Entry 6ERG (X-ray diffraction, 2.90 A resolution); this record covers chains B and R of the 5 polymer chains in the assembly.

== Chain B ==
Molecule: X-ray repair cross-complementing protein 5
From: Homo sapiens
Notes: EC 3.6.4.-
UniProt: P13010 (XRCC5_HUMAN); numbering as in UniProt (aligned over 2-555)
Chain sequence (572 residues; each row starts with the number of its first residue; numbers below 1 keep their minus sign (Met-16 is residue -16)):
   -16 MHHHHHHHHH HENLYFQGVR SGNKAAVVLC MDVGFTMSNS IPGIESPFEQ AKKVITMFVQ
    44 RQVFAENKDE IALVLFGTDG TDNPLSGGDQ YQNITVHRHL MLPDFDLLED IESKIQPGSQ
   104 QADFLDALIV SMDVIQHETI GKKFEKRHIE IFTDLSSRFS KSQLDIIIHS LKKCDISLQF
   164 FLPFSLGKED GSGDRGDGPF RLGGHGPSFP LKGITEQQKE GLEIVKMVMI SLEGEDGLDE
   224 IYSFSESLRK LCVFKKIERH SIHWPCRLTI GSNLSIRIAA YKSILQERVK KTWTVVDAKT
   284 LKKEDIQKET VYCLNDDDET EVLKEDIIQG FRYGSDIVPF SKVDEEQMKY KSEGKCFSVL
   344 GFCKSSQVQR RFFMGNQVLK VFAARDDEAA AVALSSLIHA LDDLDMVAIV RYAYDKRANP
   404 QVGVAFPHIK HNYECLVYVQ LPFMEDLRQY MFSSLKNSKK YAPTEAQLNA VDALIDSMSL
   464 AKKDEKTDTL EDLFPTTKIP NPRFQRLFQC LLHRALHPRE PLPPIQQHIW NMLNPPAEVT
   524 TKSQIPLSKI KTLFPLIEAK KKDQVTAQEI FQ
Not modelled in the structure: 171-194, 298-301, 543-555
Differences from the reference sequence: initiating methionine (-16); expression tag (-15 to 1)
Curated features (UniProtKB/Swiss-Prot):
  - region: Leu138 to Leu165 (Leucine-zipper)
  - modified residue: Lys144 (N6-acetyllysine), Ser255 (Phosphoserine), Ser258 (Phosphoserine), Lys265 (N6-acetyllysine), Ser318 (Phosphoserine), Lys332 (N6-acetyllysine), Thr535 (Phosphothreonine)
  - cross-link (Glycyl lysine isopeptide (Lys-Gly)): Lys195 (interchain with G-Cter in SUMO2), Lys532 (interchain with G-Cter in SUMO2), Lys534 (interchain with G-Cter in SUMO2)
From the paper describing this entry:
  - mutagenesis - I112R: unchanged co-localization with Non-homologous end-joining factor 1
  - mutagenesis - I112R/E133M, E133M, Q162E: decreased co-localization with Non-homologous end-joining factor 1
  - mutagenesis - I112R/E133M: decreased localization to XLF
  - mutagenesis - I112R: decreased localization
  - mutagenesis - E133M, Q162E: unchanged localization
  - mutagenesis - I112R/E133M: decreased localization to XRCC4
  - mutagenesis - I112R: decreased binding to A-KBM
  - mutagenesis - I112R: unchanged binding to X-KBM
  - mutagenesis - E133M, Q162E: decreased binding to X-KBM
  - mutagenesis - E133M, Q162E: unchanged binding to A-KBM
  - mutagenesis - I112R, I112R/E133M, E133M: decreased growth in response to Survival

== Chain R ==
Molecule: 34-nt DNA strand
Sequence (34 nucleotides; each row starts with the number of its first residue):
     1 CGCGCCCAGC TTTCCCAGCT AATAAACTAA AAAC
Not modelled in the structure: 12-14

== Interface between chain B and chain R ==
Contacting residue pairs (33; chain B residue first):
  Tyr-2(B) - DA8(R)  stacking on the base
  Tyr-2(B) - DG9(R)  base contact
  Tyr-2(B) - DC19(R)  hydrogen bond to the base
  Phe-1(B) - DG9(R)  base contact
  Phe-1(B) - DC19(R)  stacking on the base
  Phe-1(B) - DT20(R)  base contact
  Gln0(B) - DG9(R)  hydrogen bond to the sugar
  Val2(B) - DA21(R)  sugar contact
  Val2(B) - DA22(R)  sugar contact
  Arg3(B) - DT20(R)  hydrogen bond to the base
  Arg3(B) - DA21(R)  base contact
  Gly5(B) - DT20(R)  phosphate contact
  Lys7(B) - DT20(R)  salt bridge to the phosphate
  Lys51(B) - DT20(R)  salt bridge to the phosphate
  Gly124(B) - DT11(R)  sugar contact
  Lys126(B) - DC10(R)  phosphate contact
  Lys126(B) - DT11(R)  phosphate contact
  Arg242(B) - DA22(R)  salt bridge to the phosphate
  His243(B) - DA22(R)  sugar contact
  Ser244(B) - DT23(R)  phosphate contact
  Ile245(B) - DA22(R)  phosphate contact
  Ile245(B) - DT23(R)  hydrogen bond to the phosphate
  Lys265(B) - DT23(R)  phosphate contact
  Lys265(B) - DA24(R)  salt bridge to the phosphate
  Leu268(B) - DT23(R)  phosphate contact
  Lys273(B) - DA22(R)  salt bridge to the phosphate
  Lys273(B) - DT23(R)  base contact
  Lys291(B) - DA29(R)  salt bridge to the phosphate
  Gln360(B) - DA24(R)  phosphate contact
  Tyr397(B) - DT23(R)  sugar contact
  Tyr397(B) - DA24(R)  sugar contact
  Ala401(B) - DA25(R)  phosphate contact
  Asn402(B) - DA25(R)  phosphate contact
Also at the interface, not in a pair above, chain B (24 interface residues in all): Ser4, Tyr395

== Summary ==
24 residues of chain B face 12 of chain R across their interface, with 4 hydrogen bonds, 6 salt bridges and 2
aromatic stacking contacts. Polar pairs include Tyr-2(B)-DC19(R), Arg3(B)-DT20(R) and Gln0(B)-DG9(R). From the
paper: I112R/E133M, E133M and Q162E of chain B reduce co-localization with Non-homologous end-joining factor
1; I112R, I112R/E133M and E133M of chain B reduce growth in response to Survival.
Chain B is X-ray repair cross-complementing protein 5 (Homo sapiens) and chain R is a 34-nt DNA strand; the
structure, Complex of XLF and heterodimer Ku bound to DNA, was determined by X-ray diffraction (same
publication as 6ERF and 6ERH).
